7E93 - chains B and D of the 22 polymer chains in the assembly; structure by electron microscopy, 6.54 A resolution (low resolution: residue-level contacts below are approximate; hydrogen-bond / salt-bridge calls are withheld).

# Chain B
Protein: Trafficking protein particle complex subunit 33
Organism: Saccharomyces cerevisiae (strain ATCC 204508 / S288c)
UniProtKB: Q99394 (TRS33_YEAST); residues 1-268 here = UniProt positions 1-268
Amino-acid sequence (268 residues; each row starts with the number of its first residue):
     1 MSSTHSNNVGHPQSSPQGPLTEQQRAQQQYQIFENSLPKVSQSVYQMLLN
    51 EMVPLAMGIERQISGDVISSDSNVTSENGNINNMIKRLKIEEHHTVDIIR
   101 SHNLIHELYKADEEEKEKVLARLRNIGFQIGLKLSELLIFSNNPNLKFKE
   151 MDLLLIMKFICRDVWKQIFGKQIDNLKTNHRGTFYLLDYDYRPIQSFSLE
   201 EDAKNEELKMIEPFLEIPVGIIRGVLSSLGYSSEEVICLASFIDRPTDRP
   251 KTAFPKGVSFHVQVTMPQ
Disordered / not traced: 1-33, 63-86, 246-256, 264-268

# Chain D
Protein: Trafficking protein particle complex subunit BET5
Organism: Saccharomyces cerevisiae (strain ATCC 204508 / S288c)
UniProtKB: Q03630 (BET5_YEAST); residues 1-159 here = UniProt positions 1-159
Amino-acid sequence (159 residues; each row starts with the number of its first residue):
     1 MGIYSFWIFDRHCNCIFDREWTLASNSASGTINSKQNEEDAKLLYGMIFS
    51 LRSITQKLSKGSVKNDIRSISTGKYRVHTYCTASGLWFVLLSDFKQQSYT
   101 QVLQYIYSHIYVKYVSNNLLSPYDFAENENEMRGQGTRKITNRNFISVLE
   151 SFLAPMVNQ
Disordered / not traced: 1, 30-34, 158-159

# How chain B and chain D interact
Contacting residue pairs - 20 pairs, chain B then chain D:
  E51(B) - L119(D)
  H102(B) - L119(D)
  N103(B) - L119(D)
  N103(B) - P122(D)
  S196(B) - K113(D)
  F197(B) - N118(D)
  F197(B) - L119(D)
  F197(B) - L120(D)
  F197(B) - N144(D)
  S198(B) - N118(D)
  S198(B) - L120(D)
  S198(B) - N144(D)
  L199(B) - L120(D)
  L199(B) - T141(D)
  L199(B) - N142(D)
  L199(B) - R143(D)
  E200(B) - T141(D)
  E201(B) - T141(D)
  E201(B) - N142(D)
  E201(B) - R143(D)
Interface residues without a listed pair, chain B (15 interface residues in all): N50, P54, H106, E207, M210, I211
Interface residues without a listed pair, chain D (12 interface residues in all): Y114, N117, S121

# In short
Chain B and chain D form an interface of 15 and 12 residues respectively.
Chain B is Trafficking protein particle complex subunit 33 and chain D is Trafficking protein particle complex
subunit BET5, both from Saccharomyces cerevisiae (strain ATCC 204508 / S288c); the structure, Intact TRAPPII
(state III), was determined by electron microscopy, deposited together with 7E2C, 7E2D, 7E8S, 7E8T, 7E94 and
7EA3.
